Entry 4RQ8 (X-ray diffraction, 2.00 A resolution); this record covers chains A and P of the 4 polymer chains in the assembly.

# Chain A
Molecule: DNA polymerase beta
Organism: Homo sapiens
Notes: EC 2.7.7.7, 4.2.99.-
UniProtKB: P06746 (DPOLB_HUMAN); numbering as in UniProt (aligned over 1-335)
Chain sequence (343 residues; row label = number of the first residue in the row; numbers below 1 keep their minus sign (Met-1 is residue -1)):
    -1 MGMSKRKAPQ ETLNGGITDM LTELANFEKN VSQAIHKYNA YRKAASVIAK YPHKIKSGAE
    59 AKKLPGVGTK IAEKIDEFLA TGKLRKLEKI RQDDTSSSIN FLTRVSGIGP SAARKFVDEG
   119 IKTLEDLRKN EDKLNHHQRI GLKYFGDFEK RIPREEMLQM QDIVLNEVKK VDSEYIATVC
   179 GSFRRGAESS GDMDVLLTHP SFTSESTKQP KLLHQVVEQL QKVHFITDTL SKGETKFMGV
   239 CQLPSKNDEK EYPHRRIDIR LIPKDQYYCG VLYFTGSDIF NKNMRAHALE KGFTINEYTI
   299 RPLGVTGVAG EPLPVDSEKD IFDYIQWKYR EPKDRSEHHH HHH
Unresolved in the structure: -1 to 8
Construct notes: expression tag (-1 to 0, 336-341)
Swiss-Prot annotation at these positions:
  - region: Arg183 to Asp192 (DNA-binding)
  - active site: Lys72 (Nucleophile)
  - binding site (K(+)): Lys60, Leu62, Val65, Thr101, Val103, Ile106
  - binding site (Na(+)): Lys60, Leu62, Val65, Thr101, Val103, Ile106
  - binding site (dATP): Arg149, Ser180, Arg183, Gly189, Asp190
  - binding site (dCTP): Arg149, Ser180, Arg183, Gly189, Asp190
  - binding site (dGTP): Arg149, Ser180, Arg183, Gly189, Asp190, Asp192
  - binding site (dTTP): Arg149, Ser180, Arg183, Gly189, Asp190
  - binding site (Mg(2+)): Asp190, Asp192, Asp256
  - modified residue: Lys72 (N6-acetyllysine), Arg83 (Omega-N-methylarginine), Arg152 (Omega-N-methylarginine)
  - cross-link (Glycyl lysine isopeptide (Lys-Gly)): Lys41 (interchain with G-Cter in ubiquitin), Lys61 (interchain with G-Cter in ubiquitin), Lys81 (interchain with G-Cter in ubiquitin)
Metal / ion sites: Mn2+ site 1: Lys48, His336, His338; Na+ site 1: Lys60, Leu62, Val65 (shared with 1 residue of chain D); Na+ site 2: Thr101, Val103, Ile106 (shared with DG9(P) of chain P); Na+ site 3 near Asp145 (its only coordinating residue here); Na+ site 4 near Asp160 (its only coordinating residue here); Mn2+ site 2: Asp190, Asp192, Asp256 (shared with DC10(P), DA11(P) of chain P); Mn2+ site 3: Asp190, Asp192 (together with pyrophosphate) (shared with DA11(P) of chain P); Na+ site 5 near Glu288 (its only coordinating residue here); Mn2+ site 4 near Asp321 (its only coordinating residue here); Mn2+ site 5: His337, His339
Ligand contacts: pyrophosphate (PPV): Arg149, Gly179, Ser180, Arg183, Ser188, Gly189, Asp190, Asp192, Ser275

# Chain P
Molecule: 11-nt DNA strand
Sequence (11 nucleotides; each row starts with the number of its first residue):
     1 GCTGATGCGC A
Metal / ion sites: Na+: DG9 (shared with Thr101(A), Val103(A), Ile106(A) of chain A); Mn2+ site 1: DC10, DA11 (shared with Asp190(A), Asp192(A), Asp256(A) of chain A); Mn2+ site 2: DA11 (together with pyrophosphate) (shared with Asp190(A), Asp192(A) of chain A)

# Chain A / chain P interface
Residue-residue contacts (29):
  Val103(A) with DG9(P), phosphate contact
  Ser104(A) with DG9(P), phosphate contact
  Gly105(A) with DC8(P), phosphate contact; DG9(P), hydrogen bond to the phosphate
  Ile106(A) with DC8(P), phosphate contact; DG9(P), hydrogen bond to the phosphate
  Gly107(A) with DC8(P), hydrogen bond to the phosphate; DG9(P), phosphate contact
  Pro108(A) with DC8(P), phosphate contact
  Ser109(A) with DG7(P), phosphate contact; DC8(P), hydrogen bond to the phosphate
  Ala110(A) with DC8(P), hydrogen bond to the phosphate
  His135(A) with DG9(P), sugar contact
  Arg183(A) with DA11(P), hydrogen bond to the phosphate
  Asp190(A) with DA11(P), phosphate contact
  Asp192(A) with DC10(P), phosphate contact; DA11(P), phosphate contact
  Met236(A) with DG9(P), sugar contact; DC10(P), sugar contact
  Arg254(A) with DG9(P), phosphate contact; DC10(P), salt bridge to the phosphate
  Asp256(A) with DC10(P), phosphate contact
  Tyr271(A) with DC10(P), hydrogen bond to the base; DA11(P), sugar contact
  Phe272(A) with DA11(P), sugar contact
  Thr273(A) with DA11(P), phosphate contact
  Gly274(A) with DA11(P), sugar contact
  Asp276(A) with DA11(P), base contact
  Asn279(A) with DA11(P), hydrogen bond to the base
Interface residues without a listed pair, chain A (24 interface residues in all): Gly179, Ser275, Arg283

# In short
24 residues of chain A face 5 of chain P across their interface; the contacts include 8 hydrogen bonds and 1
salt bridge. Polar pairs include Tyr271(A)-DC10(P), Asn279(A)-DA11(P) and Gly105(A)-DG9(P). Bound to chain A:
pyrophosphate.
Here chain A is DNA polymerase beta (Homo sapiens) and chain P is an 11-nt DNA strand. Entry 4RQ8 (Human DNA
Polymerase Beta With Gapped DNA Containing an 8-oxo-7,8-dihydro-Guanine(8-oxoG) and dATP soaked with MnCl2 for
...) was determined by X-ray diffraction, deposited together with 4RPX, 4RPY, 4RPZ, 4RQ0, 4RQ1, 4RQ2 and 5
further entries.
